Entry 6GF6 (X-ray diffraction, 2.30 A resolution); this record covers chains A and B.

== Chain A (and B) ==
Protein: Zona pellucida sperm-binding protein 1
From: Gallus gallus
Notes: chain B of this document is another copy of the same molecule, construct and numbering; everything in this record applies to it too
Reference sequence: A0A140JXP0 (A0A140JXP0_CHICK); the construct has insertions or renumbered stretches relative to UniProt, so the offset changes along the chain: 24-139 = UniProt 24-139; 146-154 = UniProt 141-149
Sequence (136 residues; numbered 19 to 154; the number before each row is that of its first residue):
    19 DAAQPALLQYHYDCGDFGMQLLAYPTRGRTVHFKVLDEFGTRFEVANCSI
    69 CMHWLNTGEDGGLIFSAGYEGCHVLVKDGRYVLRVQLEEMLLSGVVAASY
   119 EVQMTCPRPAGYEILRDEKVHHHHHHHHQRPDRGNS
Unresolved in the structure: 19-21, 128-154 (chain B: 19-24, 135-154)
Disulfides: Cys-32/Cys-124, Cys-69/Cys-90
Covalently attached groups: N-acetylglucosamine (NAG) linked to Asn-65
Construct notes: expression tag (19-23, 140-145); engineered mutation Gln-121 (Asn in A0A140JXP0), Ser-154 (Gly149 in A0A140JXP0)
Small-molecule neighbours: N-acetylglucosamine (NAG; 2-acetamido-2-deoxy-beta-D-glucopyranose): Arg-60, Phe-61, Glu-62
What the authors report for this chain:
  - post-translational modification sites: Asn-65
  - mutagenesis - C66A, N121Q: unchanged expression
  - self-association interface (contacts with another copy of this molecule); pairs are residue here / residue on that copy: Gln-38/Phe-57 (pi stacking), Gln-38/Thr-59 (water-mediated contact), Gln-38/Asp-55 (water-mediated contact), Phe-61/Trp-72 (pi stacking), Cys-66/Cys-66 (disulfide), Ile-68/Ile-68, His-91/Trp-72 (pi stacking), Arg-60, Phe-61, Asn-65, Ser-67, Ile-68, His-91
  - contacts within the chain: His-71/Cys-90 (hydrogen bond), Cys-66/His-71 (backbone contact)

== Chain A / chain B interface ==
Cross-chain cystine bridges: Cys-66(A)/Cys-66(B)
Pairs across the interface (27):
  Asp-55(A) with Ser-84(B)
  Glu-56(A) with Gly-33(B); Asp-34(B), hydrogen bond (side chain-backbone); Phe-35(B), hydrogen bond (side chain-backbone); Gly-36(B), hydrogen bond (side chain-backbone)
  Phe-57(A) with Asp-31(B); Gly-33(B); Gly-36(B); Met-37(B), hydrophobic; Gln-38(B)
  Thr-59(A) with Gln-38(B); Asn-74(B)
  Arg-60(A) with Asn-74(B); Glu-77(B), salt bridge
  Phe-61(A) with Trp-72(B), hydrophobic; Asn-74(B); Ser-84(B)
  Cys-66(A) with Cys-66(B), disulfide
  Ile-68(A) with Cys-66(B), hydrophobic; Ser-67(B); Ile-68(B), hydrophobic
  Cys-69(A) with Ser-67(B)
  Cys-90(A) with Ser-67(B), hydrogen bond (side chain-backbone); Met-70(B), hydrophobic
  His-91(A) with Trp-72(B)
  Leu-93(A) with Phe-35(B), hydrophobic
  Lys-95(A) with Phe-35(B)
Interface residues without a listed pair, chain A (15 interface residues in all): Gly-89, Val-94
Interface residues without a listed pair, chain B (18 interface residues in all): Cys-32, Asn-65, Ile-82

== Summary ==
The interface between chain A and chain B involves 15 residues on one side and 18 on the other; the contacts
include 1 disulfide bond, 4 hydrogen bonds and 1 salt bridge. Polar pairs include Arg-60(A)/Glu-77(B),
Glu-56(A)/Asp-34(B) and Glu-56(A)/Phe-35(B). From the paper: C66A and N121Q of chain A leave expression
unchanged; a modification site at Asn-65(A).
Both chains are Zona pellucida sperm-binding protein 1 (Gallus gallus). Entry 6GF6 (Molecular basis of egg
coat filament cross-linking: high-resolution structure of the partially deglycosylated ZP1 ZP-N1 domain ...)
was determined by X-ray diffraction (same publication as 6GF7 and 6GF8).
